Entry 8K5O (electron microscopy, 2.42 A resolution); this record covers chains l and j of the 56 polymer chains in the assembly.

== Chain l ==
Molecule: Beta subunit of light-harvesting 1
Source organism: Halorhodospira halochloris
UniProt: A0A0X8X9B2 (A0A0X8X9B2_HALHR); residues 1-86 here = UniProt positions 1-86
Sequence (86 residues; numbered 1 to 86; the number before each row is that of its first residue):
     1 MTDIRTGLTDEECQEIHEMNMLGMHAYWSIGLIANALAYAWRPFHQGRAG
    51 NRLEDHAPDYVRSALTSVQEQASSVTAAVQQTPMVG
Not modelled in the structure: 1-3, 66-86
Ion coordination: Trans-Geranyl Bacteriochlorophyll B Mg near Asn35 (its only coordinating residue here)
Residues lining bound ligands:
  - Trans-Geranyl Bacteriochlorophyll B (A1LZM), molecule 1: Met19, Asn20, Gly23, Met24, Tyr27, Trp28
  - Trans-Geranyl Bacteriochlorophyll B (A1LZM), molecule 2: Asn20, Met21, Met24
  - Trans-Geranyl Bacteriochlorophyll B (A1LZM), molecule 3: Tyr27, Ile30, Gly31, Ala34, Asn35, Ala38, Trp41
  - Trans-Geranyl Bacteriochlorophyll B (A1LZM), molecule 4: Tyr27, Trp28, Gly31, Leu32, Asn35, Phe44, His45
  - Trans-Geranyl Bacteriochlorophyll B (A1LZM), molecule 5: Ile30, Ala34, Leu37, Ala38, Trp41
  - Trans-Geranyl 8-vinyl-bacteriochlorophyll B (A1LZQ): His17, Met21, Met24, His25, Trp28

== Chain j ==
Molecule: Gamma subunit of light-harvesting 1
Source organism: Halorhodospira halochloris
Sequence (29 residues; each row starts with the number of its first residue):
     1 MGDAGIVVAVLVILAILGWPNISSTLRRW
Not modelled in the structure: 1
Residues lining bound ligands: Trans-Geranyl 8-vinyl-bacteriochlorophyll B (A1LZQ): Leu14, Leu17, Gly18, Ser23, Ser24, Leu26, Arg27

== Chain l / chain j interface ==
Pairs across the interface (29):
  Gln14(l) - Trp29(j)
  His17(l) - Trp29(j)
  Glu18(l) - Arg27(j)
  Glu18(l) - Trp29(j)
  Met21(l) - Arg27(j)
  Leu22(l) - Pro20(j)
  His25(l) - Gly18(j)
  His25(l) - Pro20(j)
  His25(l) - Ser23(j)
  Ala26(l) - Trp19(j)  hydrophobic
  Ala26(l) - Pro20(j)
  Trp28(l) - Leu14(j)
  Ser29(l) - Ala15(j)  hydrogen bond (side chain-backbone)
  Ser29(l) - Gly18(j)  hydrogen bond (side chain-backbone)
  Ser29(l) - Trp19(j)  hydrogen bond (side chain-backbone)
  Leu32(l) - Leu11(j)  hydrophobic
  Leu32(l) - Leu14(j)
  Leu32(l) - Ala15(j)
  Ile33(l) - Val12(j)  hydrophobic
  Ile33(l) - Ala15(j)  hydrophobic
  Asn35(l) - Leu11(j)
  Ala36(l) - Val8(j)
  Ala36(l) - Leu11(j)
  Ala36(l) - Val12(j)  hydrophobic
  Tyr39(l) - Ala4(j)  hydrophobic
  Tyr39(l) - Val7(j)  hydrophobic
  Tyr39(l) - Val8(j)  hydrophobic
  Ala40(l) - Val8(j)
  Pro43(l) - Ala4(j)  hydrophobic
Other interface residues (no listed pair), chain l (17 interface residues in all): Ile30

== Summary ==
Chain l and chain j form an interface of 17 and 13 residues respectively; the contacts include 3 hydrogen
bonds. Polar contacts include Ser29(l)-Ala15(j), Ser29(l)-Gly18(j) and Ser29(l)-Trp19(j). Trans-Geranyl
8-vinyl-bacteriochlorophyll B is bound between chain l and chain j.
Chain l is Beta subunit of light-harvesting 1 and chain j is Gamma subunit of light-harvesting 1, both from
Halorhodospira halochloris; the structure, Cryo-EM structure of the RC-LH core comples from Halorhodospira
halochloris, was determined by electron microscopy.
